Entry 9GIT (X-ray diffraction, 1.15 A resolution); this record covers chain A.

# Chain A
Molecule: Bcl-2-related protein A1
From: Homo sapiens
Reference sequence: Q16548 (B2LA1_HUMAN); residues 1-151 here = UniProt positions 1-151
Amino-acid sequence (152 residues; numbered 0 to 151; the number before each row is that of its first residue; numbering starts at 0):
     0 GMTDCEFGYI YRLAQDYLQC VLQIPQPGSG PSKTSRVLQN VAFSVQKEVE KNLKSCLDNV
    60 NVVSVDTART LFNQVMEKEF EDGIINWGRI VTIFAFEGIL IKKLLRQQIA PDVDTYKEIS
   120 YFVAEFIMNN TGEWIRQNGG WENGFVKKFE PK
Disordered / not traced: 0-2, 28
Glycans and other covalent adducts: compound A1ILW linked to Cys55
Sequence notes: expression tag (0)
Residues lining bound ligands: A1ILW ((3S)-3-[[4-[(1R,3R)-3-[[(3R)-1,1-bis(oxidanylidene)thiolan-3-yl]carbamoylamino]cyclopentyl]oxy-3-fluoranyl-phenyl]-propanoyl-amino]-3-(4-chlorophenyl)propanamide): Val48, Leu52, Leu56, Val59, Val61, Leu70, Gln73, Val74, Glu78, Gly87, Arg88, Thr91, Phe95, Ile98, Leu99, Lys102
UniProt features mapped onto this chain:
  - motif: Lys77 to Gly97 (BH1), Glu132 to Lys147 (BH2)

# In short
Covalently linked compound A1ILW: at Cys55.
Chain A is Bcl-2-related protein A1 (Homo sapiens); the structure, BFL1 covalently bound to inhibitor compound
43, was determined by X-ray diffraction (same publication as 9GIP, 9GIQ, 9GIR and 9GIS).
